Entry 8E5W (X-ray diffraction, 2.15 A resolution); this record covers chain A.

Chain A:
Name: Protease
From: Mycobacterium tuberculosis
Notes: EC 3.4.-.-, 3.4.14.-
UniProtKB: A0A654TLU9 (A0A654TLU9_MYCTX); residues 43-520 here correspond to UniProt positions 41-518 (UniProt number = residue number - 2)
Amino-acid sequence (486 residues; each row starts with the number of its first residue):
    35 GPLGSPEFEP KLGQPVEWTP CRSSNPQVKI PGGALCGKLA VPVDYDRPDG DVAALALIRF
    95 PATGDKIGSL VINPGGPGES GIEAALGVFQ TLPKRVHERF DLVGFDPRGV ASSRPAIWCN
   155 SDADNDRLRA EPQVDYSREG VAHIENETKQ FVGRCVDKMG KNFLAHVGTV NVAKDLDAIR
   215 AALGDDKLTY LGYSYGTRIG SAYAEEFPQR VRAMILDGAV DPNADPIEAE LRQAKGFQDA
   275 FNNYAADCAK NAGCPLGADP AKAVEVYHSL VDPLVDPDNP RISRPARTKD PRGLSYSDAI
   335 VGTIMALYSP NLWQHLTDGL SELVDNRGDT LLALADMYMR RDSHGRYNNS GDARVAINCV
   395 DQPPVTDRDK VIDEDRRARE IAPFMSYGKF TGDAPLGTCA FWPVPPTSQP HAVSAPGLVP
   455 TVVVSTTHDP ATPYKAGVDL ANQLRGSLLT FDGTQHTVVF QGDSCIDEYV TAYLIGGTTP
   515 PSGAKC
Not modelled in the structure: 35-43, 57-63
Differences from the reference sequence: expression tag (35-42)
Disulfides: Cys55-Cys70, Cys153-Cys189, Cys282-Cys288, Cys393-Cys433, Cys499-Cys520

Overview:
Chain A is Protease (Mycobacterium tuberculosis); the structure, Crystal structure of dehydroalanine Hip1, was
determined by X-ray diffraction together with 7SFM from the same study.
